PDB entry 4D06 | X-ray diffraction, 2.00 A resolution | chains A and C of the 6 polymer chains in the assembly

[Chain A (and C)]
Name: Chalcone isomerase
Organism: Eubacterium ramulus
Notes: EC 5.5.1.6; chain C of this document is another copy of the same molecule, construct and numbering; everything in this record applies to it too
Reference sequence: V9P0A9 (V9P0A9_9FIRM); residues 0-282 here correspond to UniProt positions 1-283 (UniProt number = residue number + 1)
Amino-acid sequence (283 residues; row label = number of the first residue in the row; numbering starts at 0):
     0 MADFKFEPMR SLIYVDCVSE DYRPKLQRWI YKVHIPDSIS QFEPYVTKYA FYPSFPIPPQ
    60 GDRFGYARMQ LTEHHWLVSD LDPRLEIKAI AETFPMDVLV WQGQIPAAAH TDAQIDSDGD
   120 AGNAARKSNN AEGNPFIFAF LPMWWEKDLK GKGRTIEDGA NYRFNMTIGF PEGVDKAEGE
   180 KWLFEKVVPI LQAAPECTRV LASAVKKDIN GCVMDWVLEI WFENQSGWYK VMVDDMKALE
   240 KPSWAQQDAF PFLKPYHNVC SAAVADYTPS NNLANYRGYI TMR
Unresolved in the structure: 0
Ligand contacts: naringenin (NAR): Ile12, Val14, Trp28, His33, Ser37, Gln40, Phe41, Tyr48, Phe50, Gln69, Thr71, His73, Trp75, Asp79, Lys87, Glu91, Phe93, Val97, Gln101, Asn122, Arg125, Phe135, Phe137

[Chain A / chain C interface]
Pairs across the interface (33):
  Asp2(A) - Lys4(C)  salt bridge
  Phe3(A) - Phe5(C)
  Phe3(A) - Pro7(C)  hydrophobic
  Phe3(A) - Trp143(C)  hydrophobic
  Lys4(A) - Phe5(C)
  Phe5(A) - Phe5(C)
  Asp36(A) - Ile155(C)
  Glu42(A) - Lys47(C)  salt bridge
  Glu42(A) - Asn270(C)  hydrogen bond
  Pro43(A) - Thr46(C)  hydrogen bond (backbone-side chain)
  Pro43(A) - His74(C)
  Tyr44(A) - Trp143(C)  hydrogen bond
  Val77(A) - Phe5(C)  hydrophobic
  Val77(A) - Trp143(C)  hydrophobic
  Arg83(A) - Trp143(C)
  Leu84(A) - Trp143(C)
  Ile86(A) - Trp144(C)
  Ile86(A) - Glu145(C)
  Lys87(A) - Arg198(C)  hydrogen bond (backbone-side chain)
  Ala88(A) - Arg162(C)
  Ala88(A) - Arg198(C)  hydrogen bond (backbone-side chain)
  Ala88(A) - Leu200(C)  hydrophobic
  Ala88(A) - Trp220(C)
  Ile89(A) - Arg153(C)
  Ile89(A) - Ile155(C)
  Ile89(A) - Trp220(C)  hydrophobic
  Ala90(A) - Gly152(C)
  Ala90(A) - Arg153(C)  hydrogen bond (backbone-backbone)
  Ala90(A) - Thr154(C)
  Glu91(A) - Thr154(C)
  Thr92(A) - Thr154(C)
  Thr92(A) - Glu156(C)
  Gln113(A) - Thr154(C)
Interface residues without a listed pair, chain A (21 interface residues in all): Leu76, Asp117
Interface residues without a listed pair, chain C (26 interface residues in all): Glu6, Leu76, Pro141, Met142, Asp147, Lys151, Asn160

[Overview]
21 residues of chain A face 26 of chain C across their interface; the contacts include 6 hydrogen bonds and 2
salt bridges. Among the polar pairs are Asp2(A)-Lys4(C), Glu42(A)-Lys47(C) and Glu42(A)-Asn270(C). Chain A
binds naringenin.
Chain A and chain C are both Chalcone isomerase (Eubacterium ramulus); the structure, Bacterial chalcone
isomerase complexed with naringenin, was determined by X-ray diffraction (same publication as 4C9S and 4C9T).
